PDB entry 4YA9 | X-ray diffraction, 2.70 A resolution | chains C and D of the 34 polymer chains in the assembly

# Chain C
Name: Proteasome subunit alpha type-4
From: Saccharomyces cerevisiae (strain ATCC 204508 / S288c)
Notes: EC 3.4.25.1
UniProt: P40303 (PSA4_YEAST); residues -1 to 252 here correspond to UniProt positions 1-254 (UniProt number = residue number + 2)
Chain sequence (254 residues; row label = number of the first residue in the row; numbers below 1 keep their minus sign (Met-1 is residue -1)):
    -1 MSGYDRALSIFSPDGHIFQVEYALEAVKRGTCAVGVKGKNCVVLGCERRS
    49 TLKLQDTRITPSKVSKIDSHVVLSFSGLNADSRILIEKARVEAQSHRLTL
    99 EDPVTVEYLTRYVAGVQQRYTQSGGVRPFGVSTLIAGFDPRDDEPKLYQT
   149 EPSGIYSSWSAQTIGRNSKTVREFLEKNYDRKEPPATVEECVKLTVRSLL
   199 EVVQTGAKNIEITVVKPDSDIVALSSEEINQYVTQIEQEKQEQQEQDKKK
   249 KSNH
Unresolved in the structure: -1 to 0, 241-252
Swiss-Prot annotation at these positions:
  - modified residue: Thr58 (Phosphothreonine)

# Chain D
Name: Proteasome subunit alpha type-5
From: Saccharomyces cerevisiae (strain ATCC 204508 / S288c)
Notes: EC 3.4.25.1
UniProt: P32379 (PSA5_YEAST); residues -7 to 252 here correspond to UniProt positions 1-260 (UniProt number = residue number + 8)
Chain sequence (260 residues; each row starts with the number of its first residue; numbers below 1 keep their minus sign (Met-7 is residue -7)):
    -7 MFLTRSEYDRGVSTFSPEGRLFQVEYSLEAIKLGSTAIGIATKEGVVLGV
    43 EKRATSPLLESDSIEKIVEIDRHIGCAMSGLTADARSMIEHARTAAVTHN
    93 LYYDEDINVESLTQSVCDLALRFGEGASGEERLMSRPFGVALLIAGHDAD
   143 DGYQLFHAEPSGTFYRYNAKAIGSGSEGAQAELLNEWHSSLTLKEAELLV
   193 LKILKQVMEEKLDENNAQLSCITKQDGFKIYDNEKTAELIKELKEKEAAE
   243 SPEEADVEMS
Unresolved in the structure: -7 to 0, 118-124, 243-252

# Chain C / chain D interface
Contacting residue pairs (65):
  Asp3(C) - Glu117(D)
  Arg4(C) - Asp1(D)  salt bridge
  Arg4(C) - Glu117(D)
  Ala5(C) - Val4(D)  hydrophobic
  Ala5(C) - Glu117(D)
  Ala5(C) - Ser127(D)
  Ser7(C) - Ser127(D)
  Ser7(C) - Arg128(D)
  Ile8(C) - Asp1(D)
  Ile8(C) - Gln15(D)
  Phe9(C) - Gln15(D)
  Phe9(C) - Tyr18(D)  hydrophobic
  Phe9(C) - Ser19(D)
  Phe9(C) - Ala22(D)  hydrophobic
  Phe9(C) - Leu73(D)  hydrophobic
  Phe9(C) - Arg128(D)
  Phe9(C) - Pro129(D)
  Phe9(C) - Gly131(D)
  Ser10(C) - Tyr18(D)
  Pro11(C) - Tyr18(D)  hydrophobic
  Pro11(C) - Glu21(D)
  Asp12(C) - Glu21(D)
  Gly13(C) - Tyr18(D)
  Gly13(C) - Glu21(D)
  Gly13(C) - Ala22(D)
  His14(C) - Leu25(D)
  Ile15(C) - Leu73(D)  hydrophobic
  Ile15(C) - Arg128(D)
  Lys35(C) - Glu52(D)  salt bridge
  Gln116(C) - Ala75(D)
  Gln116(C) - Asp76(D)
  Gln116(C) - Arg128(D)
  Thr119(C) - Arg128(D)  hydrogen bond (backbone-side chain)
  Gln120(C) - Met126(D)
  Gln120(C) - Ser127(D)  hydrogen bond (backbone-backbone)
  Gln120(C) - Arg128(D)
  Gln120(C) - Pro129(D)
  Gln120(C) - Phe130(D)
  Ser121(C) - Ser127(D)
  Gly122(C) - Ser127(D)
  Ser151(C) - Ala75(D)
  Gly152(C) - Ala75(D)
  Ile153(C) - Thr74(D)
  Ile153(C) - Ala75(D)
  Ser155(C) - Leu51(D)
  Ser155(C) - Ser55(D)
  Ser156(C) - Leu51(D)
  Ser156(C) - Glu52(D)  hydrogen bond
  Ser156(C) - Ser55(D)  hydrogen bond (backbone-side chain)
  Trp157(C) - Ser48(D)
  Trp157(C) - Leu50(D)
  Trp157(C) - Leu51(D)
  Trp157(C) - Glu52(D)
  Ser158(C) - Leu50(D)  hydrogen bond (backbone-backbone)
  Ser158(C) - Glu52(D)  hydrogen bond
  Ala159(C) - Leu50(D)
  Leu173(C) - Leu50(D)  hydrophobic
  Glu174(C) - Ser48(D)  hydrogen bond
  Glu174(C) - Pro49(D)
  Glu174(C) - Leu50(D)
  Tyr177(C) - Leu50(D)  hydrophobic
  Arg179(C) - Pro49(D)  hydrogen bond (side chain-backbone)
  Arg179(C) - Leu50(D)
  Arg179(C) - Leu51(D)  hydrogen bond (side chain-backbone)
  Arg179(C) - Glu52(D)
Other interface residues (no listed pair), chain C (31 interface residues in all): Arg170
Other interface residues (no listed pair), chain D (27 interface residues in all): Thr47, Ser53

# Summary
Chain C and chain D form an interface of 31 and 27 residues respectively, with 9 hydrogen bonds and 2 salt
bridges. Polar contacts include Arg4(C)-Asp1(D), Lys35(C)-Glu52(D) and Thr119(C)-Arg128(D).
Chain C is Proteasome subunit alpha type-4 and chain D is Proteasome subunit alpha type-5, both from
Saccharomyces cerevisiae (strain ATCC 204508 / S288c); the structure, Yeast 20S proteasome beta2-H114D mutant
in complex with Ac-LAD-ep, was determined by X-ray diffraction together with 4Y69, 4Y6A, 4Y6V, 4Y6Z, 4Y70,
4Y74 and 34 further entries from the same study.
